PDB entry 5GSE | X-ray diffraction, 3.14 A resolution | chains I and O of the 16 polymer chains in the assembly

== Chain I ==
Molecule: 250-nt DNA strand
From: synthetic construct
Sequence (250 nucleotides; each row starts with the number of its first residue):
     1 ATCGGATGTA TATATCTGAC ACGTGCCTGG AGACTAGGGA GTAATCCCCT TGGCGGTTAA
    61 AACGCGGGGG ACAGCGCGTA CGTGCGTTTA AGCGGTGCTA GAGCTGTCTA CGACCAATTG
   121 AGCTCGAGCC TGGAGACTAG GGAGTAATCC CCTTGGCGGT TAAAACGCGG GGGACAGCGC
   181 GTACGTGCGT TTAAGCGGTG CTAGAGCTGT CTACGACCAA TTGAGCGGCC TCGGCACCGG
   241 GATTCTCGAT
Not modelled in the structure: 131-135
Modified positions: 5CM (5-methyl-2'-deoxy-cytidine-5'-monophosphate) at position 27; 5CM (5-methyl-2'-deoxy-cytidine-5'-monophosphate) at position 130

== Chain O ==
Name: Histone H3.1
From: Homo sapiens
Reference sequence: P68431 (H31_HUMAN); residues 0-135 here correspond to UniProt positions 1-136 (UniProt number = residue number + 1)
Amino-acid sequence (139 residues; row label = number of the first residue in the row; numbers below 1 keep their minus sign (Gly-3 is residue -3)):
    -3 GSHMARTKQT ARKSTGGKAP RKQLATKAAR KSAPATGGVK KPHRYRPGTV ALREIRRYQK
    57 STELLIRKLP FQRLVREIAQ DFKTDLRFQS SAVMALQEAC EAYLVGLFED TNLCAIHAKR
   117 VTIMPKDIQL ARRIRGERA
Not modelled in the structure: -3 to 38, 135
Sequence notes: expression tag (-3 to -1)
Curated features (UniProtKB/Swiss-Prot):
  - modified residue: Arg2 (Asymmetric dimethylarginine), Thr3 (Phosphothreonine), Lys4 (Allysine), Gln5 (5-glutamyl dopamine), Thr6 (Phosphothreonine), Arg8 (Citrulline), Lys9 (N6,N6,N6-trimethyllysine), Ser10 (ADP-ribosylserine), Thr11 (Phosphothreonine), Lys14 (N6-(2-hydroxyisobutyryl)lysine), Arg17 (Asymmetric dimethylarginine), Lys18 (N6-(2-hydroxyisobutyryl)lysine), Lys23 (N6-(2-hydroxyisobutyryl)lysine), Arg26 (Citrulline), Lys27 (N6,N6,N6-trimethyllysine), Ser28 (ADP-ribosylserine), Lys36 (N6,N6,N6-trimethyllysine), Lys37 (N6-methyllysine), Tyr41 (Phosphotyrosine), Lys56 (N6,N6,N6-trimethyllysine) and 8 more in UniProt
  - lipidation: Lys18 (N6-decanoyllysine)

== Interface between chain I and chain O ==
Contacting residue pairs - 22 pairs, chain I then chain O:
  DT153(I) - Arg83(O)  phosphate contact
  DT153(I) - Phe84(O)  sugar contact
  DT153(I) - Gln85(O)  phosphate contact
  DT153(I) - Ser86(O)  hydrogen bond to the phosphate
  DT154(I) - Arg72(O)  salt bridge to the phosphate
  DT154(I) - Arg83(O)  phosphate contact
  DT154(I) - Phe84(O)  hydrogen bond to the phosphate
  DA163(I) - Arg63(O)  hydrogen bond to the phosphate
  DA164(I) - Arg63(O)  salt bridge to the phosphate
  DG169(I) - Arg40(O)  base contact
  DG171(I) - Pro43(O)  sugar contact
  DG172(I) - Arg42(O)  salt bridge to the phosphate
  DG173(I) - Thr118(O)  hydrogen bond to the phosphate
  DA174(I) - Arg116(O)  phosphate contact
  DA174(I) - Val117(O)  hydrogen bond to the phosphate
  DA174(I) - Thr118(O)  hydrogen bond to the phosphate
  DT246(I) - Tyr41(O)  phosphate contact
  DC247(I) - His39(O)  sugar contact
  DC247(I) - Tyr41(O)  phosphate contact
  DC247(I) - Arg42(O)  hydrogen bond to the phosphate
  DC247(I) - Thr45(O)  hydrogen bond to the phosphate
  DG248(I) - Arg42(O)  phosphate contact
Interface residues without a listed pair, chain I (13 interface residues in all): DC175
Interface residues without a listed pair, chain O (17 interface residues in all): Lys115, Met120

== Overview ==
13 residues of chain I and 17 residues of chain O are in contact, with 8 hydrogen bonds and 3 salt bridges.
Polar contacts include DT153(I)-Ser86(O), DT154(I)-Phe84(O) and DA163(I)-Arg63(O).
Here chain I is a 250-nt DNA strand (synthetic construct) and chain O is Histone H3.1 (Homo sapiens). Entry
5GSE (Crystal structure of unusual nucleosome) was determined by X-ray diffraction.
